PDB entry 9KMH | electron microscopy, 3.50 A resolution | chains ad and aj of the 107 polymer chains in the assembly

[Chain ad]
Molecule: Decoration protein
Organism: Escherichia phage FCWL1
UniProt: A0AAX4MUC4 (A0AAX4MUC4_9CAUD); residue numbers follow UniProt; this construct covers 1-158
Amino-acid sequence (158 residues; row label = number of the first residue in the row):
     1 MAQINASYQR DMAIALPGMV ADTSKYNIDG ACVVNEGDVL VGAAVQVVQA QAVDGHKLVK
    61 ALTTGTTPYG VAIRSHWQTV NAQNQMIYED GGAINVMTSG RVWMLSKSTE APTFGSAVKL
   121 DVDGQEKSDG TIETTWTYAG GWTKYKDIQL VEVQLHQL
Not modelled in the structure: 1-2

[Chain aj]
Molecule: Major capsid protein
Organism: Escherichia phage FCWL1
UniProt: A0AAX4MTV7 (A0AAX4MTV7_9CAUD); residues 1-319 here = UniProt positions 1-319
Amino-acid sequence (319 residues; row label = number of the first residue in the row):
     1 MTTKKFDEAD KSNVEMYLIQ AGVKQDAAAT MGIWTAQELH RIKSQSYEED YPVGSALRVF
    61 PVTTELSPTD KTFEYMTFDK VGTAQIIADY TDDLPLVDAL GTSEFGKVFR LGNAYLISID
   121 EIKAGQATGR PLSTRKASAC QLAHDQLVNR LVFKGSAPHK IVSVFNHPNI TKITSGKWID
   181 ASTMKPETAE AELTQAIETI ETITRGQHRA TNILIPPSMR KVLAIRMPET TMSYLDYFKS
   241 QNSGIEIDSI AELEDIDGAG TKGVLVYEKN PMNMSIEIPE AFNMLPAQPK DLHFKVPCTS
   301 KCTGLTIYRP MTIVLITGV
Not modelled in the structure: 1-37

[How chain ad and chain aj interact]
Contacting residue pairs (24):
  Asn27(ad) with Asp92(aj)
  Ile28(ad) with Tyr90(aj); Asp92(aj), hydrogen bond (backbone-backbone)
  Asp29(ad) with Asp93(aj)
  Gly30(ad) with Ile87(aj); Ala88(aj); Tyr90(aj); Thr91(aj)
  Ala31(ad) with Gln85(aj); Asp93(aj)
  Asp54(ad) with Gln85(aj), hydrogen bond (backbone-side chain)
  Gly55(ad) with Gln85(aj)
  His56(ad) with Gln85(aj); Ile86(aj), hydrogen bond (side chain-backbone)
  Ile73(ad) with Tyr90(aj), hydrophobic
  Arg74(ad) with Tyr90(aj)
  Ser75(ad) with Asp89(aj), hydrogen bond
  Gln78(ad) with Ala88(aj); Asp89(aj)
  Ala93(ad) with Ile87(aj); Ala88(aj), hydrophobic
  Asn95(ad) with Ala88(aj); Asp89(aj); Tyr90(aj), hydrogen bond (side chain-backbone)
Also at the interface, not in a pair above, chain ad (15 interface residues in all): Ile94

[Summary]
15 residues of chain ad face 9 of chain aj across their interface; the contacts include 5 hydrogen bonds.
Polar pairs include Asp54(ad)-Gln85(aj), His56(ad)-Ile86(aj) and Ser75(ad)-Asp89(aj).
Here chain ad is Decoration protein and chain aj is Major capsid protein, both from Escherichia phage FCWL1.
Entry 9KMH (The Composite Cryo-EM Structure of the Portal Vertex of Bacteriophage FCWL1) was determined by
electron microscopy (same publication as 9JLF and 9KMG).
